PDB entry 4NR9 | X-ray diffraction, 1.98 A resolution | chain A

Chain A:
Molecule: Bromodomain adjacent to zinc finger domain protein 2B
Organism: Homo sapiens
Notes: fragment: Bromodomain
UniProt: Q9UIF8 (BAZ2B_HUMAN); residues 1858-1972 here correspond to UniProt positions 2054-2168 (UniProt number = residue number + 196)
Chain sequence (117 residues; numbered 1856 to 1972; the number before each row is that of its first residue):
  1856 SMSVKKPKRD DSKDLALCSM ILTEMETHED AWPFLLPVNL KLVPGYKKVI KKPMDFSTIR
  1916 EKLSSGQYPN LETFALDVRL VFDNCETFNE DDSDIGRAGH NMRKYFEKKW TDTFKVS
Unresolved in the structure: 1972
Construct notes: expression tag (1856-1857)
Small-molecule neighbours: N(6)-acetyllysine (ALY): Pro-1888, Phe-1889, Val-1893, Val-1898, Tyr-1901, Phe-1943, Asn-1944, Ile-1950
What the authors report for this chain:
  - binding site for N(6)-acetyllysine: Tyr-1901, Asn-1944

In short:
Bound to chain A: N(6)-acetyllysine. The paper reports a binding site for N(6)-acetyllysine at Tyr-1901 and
Asn-1944.
Chain A is Bromodomain adjacent to zinc finger domain protein 2B (Homo sapiens); the structure, Crystal
Structure of the bromodomain of human BAZ2B in complex with acetylated lysine, was determined by X-ray
diffraction (same publication as 4NRA, 4NRB and 4NRC).
